Entry 6Z6P (electron microscopy, 4.43 A resolution (low resolution: residue-level contacts below are approximate; hydrogen-bond / salt-bridge calls are withheld)); this record covers chains C and J of the 14 polymer chains in the assembly.

# Chain C
Protein: Histone H2A
Source organism: Xenopus laevis
UniProt: Q6AZJ8 (Q6AZJ8_XENLA); residues 16-118 here correspond to UniProt positions 17-119 (UniProt number = residue number + 1)
Chain sequence (103 residues; row label = number of the first residue in the row):
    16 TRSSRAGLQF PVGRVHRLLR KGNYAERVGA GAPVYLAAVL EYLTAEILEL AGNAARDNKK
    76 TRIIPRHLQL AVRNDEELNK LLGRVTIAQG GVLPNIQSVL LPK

# Chain J
Molecule: 145-nt DNA strand
Sequence (145 nucleotides; each row starts with the number of its first residue; numbers below 1 keep their minus sign (DA-72 is residue -72)):
   -72 ATCGATGTAT ATATCTGACA CGTGCCTGGA GACTAGGGAG TAATCCCCTT GGCGGTTAAA
   -12 ACGCGGGGGA CAGCGCGTAC GTGCGTTTAA GCGGTGCTAG AGCTGTCTAC GACCAATTGA
    48 GCGGCCTCGG CACCGGGATT CTGAT

# Interface between chain C and chain J
Pairs across the interface (13):
  Pro26(C) with DG48(J)
  Arg29(C) with DG48(J)
  Arg42(C) with DG38(J); DA39(J)
  Val43(C) with DG38(J); DA39(J)
  Gly44(C) with DG38(J)
  Lys74(C) with DC58(J)
  Lys75(C) with DC58(J); DA59(J)
  Thr76(C) with DG57(J); DC58(J)
  Arg77(C) with DC58(J)
Also at the interface, not in a pair above, chain C (12 interface residues in all): Thr16, Glu41, Ala45
Also at the interface, not in a pair above, chain J (8 interface residues in all): DA47, DC49

# Overview
12 residues of chain C face 8 of chain J across their interface.
Here chain C is Histone H2A (Xenopus laevis) and chain J is a 145-nt DNA strand. Entry 6Z6P (HDAC-PC-Nuc) was
determined by electron microscopy together with 6Z6F, 6Z6H and 6Z6O from the same study.
